PDB entry 1DEW | X-ray diffraction, 2.65 A resolution | chains X and B of the 3 polymer chains in the assembly

# Chain X
Molecule: 15-nt DNA strand
Sequence (15 nucleotides; row label = number of the first residue in the row):
     1 GCGTCCXCGA CGACG
Modified / non-standard residues: 3DR (1',2'-dideoxyribofuranose-5'-phosphate) at position 7

# Chain B
Name: Major apurinic/apyrimidinic endonuclease
Source organism: Homo sapiens
Notes: EC 4.2.99.18; fragment: ape1
Reference sequence: P27695 (APEX1_HUMAN); residues 40-318 here correspond to UniProt positions 39-317 (UniProt number = residue number - 1)
Chain sequence (279 residues; each row starts with the number of its first residue):
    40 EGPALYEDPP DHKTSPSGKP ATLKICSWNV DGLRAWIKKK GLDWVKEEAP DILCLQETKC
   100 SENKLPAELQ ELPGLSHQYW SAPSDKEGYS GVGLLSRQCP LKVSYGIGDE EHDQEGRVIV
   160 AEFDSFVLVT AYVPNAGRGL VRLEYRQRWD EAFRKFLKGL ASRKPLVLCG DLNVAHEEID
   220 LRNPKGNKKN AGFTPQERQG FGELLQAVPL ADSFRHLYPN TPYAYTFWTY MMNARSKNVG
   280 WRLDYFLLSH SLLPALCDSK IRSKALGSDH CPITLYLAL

# How chain X and chain B interact
Pairs across the interface (28):
  DC5(X) with Tyr-128(B), phosphate contact
  DC6(X) with Glu-96(B), phosphate contact; Tyr-128(B), hydrogen bond to the phosphate; Tyr-171(B), hydrogen bond to the phosphate; Asn-174(B), sugar contact; Arg-177(B), base contact
  3DR_7(X) with Tyr-171(B), phosphate contact; Asn-174(B), hydrogen bond to the phosphate; Asp-210(B), phosphate contact; Asn-212(B), hydrogen bond to the phosphate; Ala-230(B), sugar contact; Phe-266(B), sugar contact; Leu-282(B), sugar contact; His-309(B), salt bridge to the phosphate
  DC8(X) with Arg-177(B), salt bridge to the phosphate; Asn-226(B), sugar contact; Asn-229(B), sugar contact; Phe-266(B), phosphate contact; Thr-268(B), sugar contact; Met-270(B), base contact; Trp-280(B), sugar contact
  DG9(X) with Asn-222(B), hydrogen bond to the phosphate; Asn-226(B), hydrogen bond to the phosphate; Met-271(B), base contact; Val-278(B), phosphate contact; Trp-280(B), hydrogen bond to the phosphate
  DA10(X) with Met-271(B), sugar contact; Lys-276(B), salt bridge to the phosphate
Other interface residues (no listed pair), chain B (24 interface residues in all): Asn-68, Arg-156, Gly-176, Ala-273

# Overview
The interface between chain X and chain B involves 6 residues on one side and 24 on the other, with 7 hydrogen
bonds and 3 salt bridges. Polar contacts include DC6(X)/Tyr-128(B), DC6(X)/Tyr-171(B) and 3DR_7(X)/Asn-174(B).
Chain X is a 15-nt DNA strand and chain B is Major apurinic/apyrimidinic endonuclease (Homo sapiens); the
structure, Crystal structure of human APE1 bound to abasic DNA, was determined by X-ray diffraction together
with 1DE8 and 1DE9 from the same study.
